9CPC - chains 1I and 1N of the 377 polymer chains in the assembly; structure by electron microscopy, 3.65 A resolution.

# Chain 1I
Protein: Coiled-coil domain-containing protein 114 isoform X2
Source organism: Sus scrofa
UniProt: I3LGU2 (I3LGU2_PIG); numbering as in UniProt (aligned over 1-711)
Sequence (711 residues; each row starts with the number of its first residue):
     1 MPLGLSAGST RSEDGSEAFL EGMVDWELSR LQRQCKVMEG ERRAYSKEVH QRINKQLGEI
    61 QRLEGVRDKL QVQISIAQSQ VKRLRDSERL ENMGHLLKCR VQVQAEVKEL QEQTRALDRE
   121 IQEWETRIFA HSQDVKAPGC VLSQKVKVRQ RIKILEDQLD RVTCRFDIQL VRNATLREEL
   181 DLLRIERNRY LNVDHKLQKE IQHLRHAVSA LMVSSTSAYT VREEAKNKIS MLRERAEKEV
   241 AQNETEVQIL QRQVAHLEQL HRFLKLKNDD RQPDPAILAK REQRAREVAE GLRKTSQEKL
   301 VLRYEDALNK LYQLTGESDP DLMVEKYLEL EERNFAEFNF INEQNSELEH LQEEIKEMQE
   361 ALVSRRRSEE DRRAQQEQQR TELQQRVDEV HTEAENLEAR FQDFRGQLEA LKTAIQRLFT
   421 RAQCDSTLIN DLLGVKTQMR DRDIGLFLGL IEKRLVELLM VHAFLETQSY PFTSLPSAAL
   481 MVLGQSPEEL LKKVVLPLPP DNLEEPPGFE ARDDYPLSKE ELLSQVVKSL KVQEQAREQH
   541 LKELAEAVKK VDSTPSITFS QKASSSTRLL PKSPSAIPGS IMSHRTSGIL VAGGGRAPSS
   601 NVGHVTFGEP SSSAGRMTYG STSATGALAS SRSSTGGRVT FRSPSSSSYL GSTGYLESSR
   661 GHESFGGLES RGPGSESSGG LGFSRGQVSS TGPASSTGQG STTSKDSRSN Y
Unresolved in the structure: 1-28, 117-711

# Chain 1N
Protein: Outer dynein arm docking complex subunit 3
Source organism: Sus scrofa
UniProt: A0A5G2RIE6 (A0A5G2RIE6_PIG); the construct has insertions or renumbered stretches relative to UniProt, so the offset changes along the chain: 1-477 = UniProt 1-477; 502-620 = UniProt 478-596
Sequence (620 residues; numbered 1 to 620; the number before each row is that of its first residue):
     1 MTSPLCWAAS ANAMPSQDQV SASSKGRGNQ AQAKGHPQGK GSVQAWQSLH SKAGPFHASE
    61 GKSTVHTQVA ELQRKIQLLE GDRKAFYEST QWNIRKNQET INQLREETRV LQLQLADLLQ
   121 GDEKVVQAVI REWKSEKPYL KNRTGQQALE HLDHQLSEKV KQLNALRHQL GLRQKWLEEL
   181 QLQHSLRELE MAEAQDRNTE VAKTMRNLEN RLEKALMKAE EAEHITNVYL QLKAYLQEES
   241 LHLENRLDFM EAEVVRTKHE LEELNVVNQE ALNARDIAKN QLQDLEETVL RERKKRDRYL
   301 TECKKRAEER KLQNERMERK TQREDVLLHS DDTLQDSQRS KEEELRRRWS MYQMEVLFGK
   361 VKDATGVAET HAVVRRFLAQ GETFTQLETL KIENEQMLLR LKQEKQRLQK ELEDLKYSGE
   421 AMLMSEQKLQ VELQERIKAE EQRRADVQDR LERTMRAMHM TKEALEHLAS KLDHITVADS
   481 APEEAPPRAP QDVRGSSTIT QEASGFAGKE LDPKASDYLP NLLGLVEEKL LKLQAKLQNH
   541 NVPEMLRHIA DREFFSTLEG KLPSYNTRIA LPLAGHKDKF FDEEESEEED NEVVTRAALK
   601 MRSQKLIESR SKRRGRSRKS
Unresolved in the structure: 1-67, 171-620
Differences from the reference sequence: insertion (478-501)

# Chain 1I / chain 1N interface
Contacting residue pairs (62; chain 1I residue first):
  R30(1I) with V69(1N)
  L31(1I) with L72(1N), hydrophobic; Q73(1N); I76(1N), hydrophobic
  Q34(1I) with I76(1N)
  C35(1I) with I76(1N), hydrophobic; L79(1N)
  M38(1I) with L79(1N), hydrophobic
  E39(1I) with L79(1N)
  R42(1I) with R83(1N), hydrogen bond (backbone-side chain)
  R43(1I) with R83(1N)
  Y45(1I) with Y87(1N)
  S46(1I) with R83(1N)
  V49(1I) with T90(1N)
  R52(1I) with I94(1N)
  I53(1I) with N93(1N); I94(1N), hydrophobic
  Q56(1I) with N97(1N)
  E59(1I) with I101(1N)
  I60(1I) with N97(1N); I101(1N), hydrophobic
  L63(1I) with I101(1N), hydrophobic; L104(1N), hydrophobic; R105(1N)
  E64(1I) with L104(1N)
  R67(1I) with L111(1N)
  L70(1I) with T108(1N); L111(1N), hydrophobic
  Q73(1I) with L115(1N)
  I74(1I) with L111(1N); L115(1N), hydrophobic; L118(1N), hydrophobic
  A77(1I) with L118(1N), hydrophobic
  Q78(1I) with L118(1N)
  D86(1I) with V125(1N)
  R89(1I) with G145(1N); L149(1N)
  L90(1I) with V125(1N), hydrophobic; A128(1N), hydrophobic
  M93(1I) with A148(1N), hydrophobic; L152(1N), hydrophobic
  L96(1I) with L152(1N); D153(1N); L156(1N)
  L97(1I) with W133(1N); E136(1N); L152(1N), hydrophobic
  K98(1I) with E132(1N), salt bridge
  R100(1I) with E136(1N), salt bridge; L152(1N); Q155(1N), hydrogen bond; K159(1N)
  V101(1I) with W133(1N), hydrophobic
  V103(1I) with K159(1N); V160(1N), hydrophobic
  Q104(1I) with K159(1N)
  E106(1I) with L163(1N)
  V107(1I) with L166(1N)
  L110(1I) with L163(1N), hydrophobic; L166(1N), hydrophobic; R167(1N)
  Q113(1I) with L170(1N)
Interface residues without a listed pair, chain 1I (46 interface residues in all): L57, V66, Q71, N92, C99, Q111, T114
Interface residues without a listed pair, chain 1N (46 interface residues in all): K75, Q98, T100, E107, Q112, Q114, D122, V129, Q146, Q162

# Summary
The chain 1I/chain 1N interface involves 46 residues from each chain, with 2 hydrogen bonds and 2 salt
bridges. Polar pairs include K98(1I)-E132(1N), R100(1I)-E136(1N) and R42(1I)-R83(1N).
Chain 1I is Coiled-coil domain-containing protein 114 isoform X2 and chain 1N is Outer dynein arm docking
complex subunit 3, both from Sus scrofa; the structure, Atomic model of porcine brain ventricles cilia doublet
microtubule (48-nm periodicity), was determined by electron microscopy, deposited together with 9CPB.
